Entry 9CBG (X-ray diffraction, 2.60 A resolution); this record covers chain A.

# Chain A
Molecule: Polyamine deacetylase HDAC10
Organism: Danio rerio
Notes: EC 3.5.1.48, 3.5.1.62
Reference sequence: F1QCV2 (HDA10_DANRE); numbering as in UniProt (aligned over 2-675)
Sequence (676 residues; row label = number of the first residue in the row):
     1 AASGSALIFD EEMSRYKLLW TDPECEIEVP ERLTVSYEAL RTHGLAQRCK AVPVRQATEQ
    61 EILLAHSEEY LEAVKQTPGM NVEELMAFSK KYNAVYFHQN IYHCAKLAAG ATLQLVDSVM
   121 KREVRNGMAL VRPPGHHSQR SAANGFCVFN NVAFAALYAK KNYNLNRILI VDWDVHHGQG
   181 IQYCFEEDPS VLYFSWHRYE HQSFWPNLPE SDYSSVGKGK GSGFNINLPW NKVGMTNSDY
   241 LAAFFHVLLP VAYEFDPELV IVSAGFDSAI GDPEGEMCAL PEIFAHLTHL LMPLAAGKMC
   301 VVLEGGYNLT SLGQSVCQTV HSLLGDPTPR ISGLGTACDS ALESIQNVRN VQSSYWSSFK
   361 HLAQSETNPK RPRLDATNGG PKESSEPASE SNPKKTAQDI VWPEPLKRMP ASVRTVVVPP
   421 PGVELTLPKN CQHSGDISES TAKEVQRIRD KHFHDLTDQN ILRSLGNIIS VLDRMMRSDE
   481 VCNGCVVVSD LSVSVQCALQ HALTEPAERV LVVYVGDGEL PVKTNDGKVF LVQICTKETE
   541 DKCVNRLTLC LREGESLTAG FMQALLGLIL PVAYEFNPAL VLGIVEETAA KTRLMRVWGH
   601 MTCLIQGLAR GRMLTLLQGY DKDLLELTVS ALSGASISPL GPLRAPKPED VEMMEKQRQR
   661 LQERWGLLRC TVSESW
Unresolved in the structure: 364-412, 551-554, 588-594, 642-644
Construct notes: expression tag (1, 676); conflict Glu24 (Ala in F1QCV2), Ala94 (Asp in F1QCV2), Phe154 (Ile in F1QCV2), Thr548 (Ser in F1QCV2), Glu586 (Gly in F1QCV2), Arg593 (Gly in F1QCV2), Arg596 (Thr in F1QCV2), Met613 (Thr in F1QCV2), Pro646 (Leu in F1QCV2)
Bound ions: K+ site 1: Asp172, Asp174, His176, Ser195, Trp196; Zn2+: Asp174, His176, Asp267 (together with A1AVN); K+ site 2: Phe185, Asp188, Val191, Phe224
Residues lining bound ligands: A1AVN (1-[3-(2-aminoethyl)phenyl]-2-sulfanylethan-1-one): Glu24, Ala94, His136, His137, Gly145, Phe146, Asp174, His176, Trp205, Asp267, Glu274, Gly305, Tyr307
Swiss-Prot annotation at these positions:
  - motif: Pro23, Cys25, Glu26 (Substrate specificity)
  - active site: His137 (Proton donor/acceptor)
  - binding site (substrate): Asp22, Tyr307
  - binding site (Zn(2+)): Asp174, His176, Asp267
  - site: Glu274 (Substrate specificity)
  - mutagenesis: Asn93 (N93A: No effect on steady-state kinetic parameters), Glu274 (E274L: Affects substrate specificity, diminishing N(8)-acetyl-spermidine deacetylase activity by 20-fold and enhancing acetyl-lysine deacetylase activity by about 100-fold)

# Summary
Ligands of chain A: compound A1AVN. Asp172, Asp174, His176, Ser195 and Trp196 form the K+ site 1. Asp174,
His176 and Asp267 form the Zn2+ site. UniProt lists active-site residue His137, substrate-binding residues
Asp22 and Tyr307, 3 Zn2+-binding residues and 2 mutagenesis sites.
Chain A is Polyamine deacetylase HDAC10 (Danio rerio); the structure, Crystal Structure of Danio rerio Histone
Deacetylase 10 in Complex with m-Aminoethyl Phenylthioketone, was determined by X-ray diffraction, deposited
together with 9CBF, 9CBH, 9CBI, 9CBJ and 9CBK.
